Entry 7YOU (electron microscopy, 3.41 A resolution); this record covers chains A and C of the 5 polymer chains in the assembly.

# Chain A
Protein: RNA-directed RNA polymerase L
Organism: Avian orthoavulavirus 1
Notes: EC 2.7.7.48, 3.6.1.-, 2.7.7.88, 2.1.1.-
Reference sequence: A0A0S2UX53 (A0A0S2UX53_9MONO); residues 1-2204 here = UniProt positions 1-2204
Chain sequence (2211 residues; numbered 1 to 2211; the number before each row is that of its first residue):
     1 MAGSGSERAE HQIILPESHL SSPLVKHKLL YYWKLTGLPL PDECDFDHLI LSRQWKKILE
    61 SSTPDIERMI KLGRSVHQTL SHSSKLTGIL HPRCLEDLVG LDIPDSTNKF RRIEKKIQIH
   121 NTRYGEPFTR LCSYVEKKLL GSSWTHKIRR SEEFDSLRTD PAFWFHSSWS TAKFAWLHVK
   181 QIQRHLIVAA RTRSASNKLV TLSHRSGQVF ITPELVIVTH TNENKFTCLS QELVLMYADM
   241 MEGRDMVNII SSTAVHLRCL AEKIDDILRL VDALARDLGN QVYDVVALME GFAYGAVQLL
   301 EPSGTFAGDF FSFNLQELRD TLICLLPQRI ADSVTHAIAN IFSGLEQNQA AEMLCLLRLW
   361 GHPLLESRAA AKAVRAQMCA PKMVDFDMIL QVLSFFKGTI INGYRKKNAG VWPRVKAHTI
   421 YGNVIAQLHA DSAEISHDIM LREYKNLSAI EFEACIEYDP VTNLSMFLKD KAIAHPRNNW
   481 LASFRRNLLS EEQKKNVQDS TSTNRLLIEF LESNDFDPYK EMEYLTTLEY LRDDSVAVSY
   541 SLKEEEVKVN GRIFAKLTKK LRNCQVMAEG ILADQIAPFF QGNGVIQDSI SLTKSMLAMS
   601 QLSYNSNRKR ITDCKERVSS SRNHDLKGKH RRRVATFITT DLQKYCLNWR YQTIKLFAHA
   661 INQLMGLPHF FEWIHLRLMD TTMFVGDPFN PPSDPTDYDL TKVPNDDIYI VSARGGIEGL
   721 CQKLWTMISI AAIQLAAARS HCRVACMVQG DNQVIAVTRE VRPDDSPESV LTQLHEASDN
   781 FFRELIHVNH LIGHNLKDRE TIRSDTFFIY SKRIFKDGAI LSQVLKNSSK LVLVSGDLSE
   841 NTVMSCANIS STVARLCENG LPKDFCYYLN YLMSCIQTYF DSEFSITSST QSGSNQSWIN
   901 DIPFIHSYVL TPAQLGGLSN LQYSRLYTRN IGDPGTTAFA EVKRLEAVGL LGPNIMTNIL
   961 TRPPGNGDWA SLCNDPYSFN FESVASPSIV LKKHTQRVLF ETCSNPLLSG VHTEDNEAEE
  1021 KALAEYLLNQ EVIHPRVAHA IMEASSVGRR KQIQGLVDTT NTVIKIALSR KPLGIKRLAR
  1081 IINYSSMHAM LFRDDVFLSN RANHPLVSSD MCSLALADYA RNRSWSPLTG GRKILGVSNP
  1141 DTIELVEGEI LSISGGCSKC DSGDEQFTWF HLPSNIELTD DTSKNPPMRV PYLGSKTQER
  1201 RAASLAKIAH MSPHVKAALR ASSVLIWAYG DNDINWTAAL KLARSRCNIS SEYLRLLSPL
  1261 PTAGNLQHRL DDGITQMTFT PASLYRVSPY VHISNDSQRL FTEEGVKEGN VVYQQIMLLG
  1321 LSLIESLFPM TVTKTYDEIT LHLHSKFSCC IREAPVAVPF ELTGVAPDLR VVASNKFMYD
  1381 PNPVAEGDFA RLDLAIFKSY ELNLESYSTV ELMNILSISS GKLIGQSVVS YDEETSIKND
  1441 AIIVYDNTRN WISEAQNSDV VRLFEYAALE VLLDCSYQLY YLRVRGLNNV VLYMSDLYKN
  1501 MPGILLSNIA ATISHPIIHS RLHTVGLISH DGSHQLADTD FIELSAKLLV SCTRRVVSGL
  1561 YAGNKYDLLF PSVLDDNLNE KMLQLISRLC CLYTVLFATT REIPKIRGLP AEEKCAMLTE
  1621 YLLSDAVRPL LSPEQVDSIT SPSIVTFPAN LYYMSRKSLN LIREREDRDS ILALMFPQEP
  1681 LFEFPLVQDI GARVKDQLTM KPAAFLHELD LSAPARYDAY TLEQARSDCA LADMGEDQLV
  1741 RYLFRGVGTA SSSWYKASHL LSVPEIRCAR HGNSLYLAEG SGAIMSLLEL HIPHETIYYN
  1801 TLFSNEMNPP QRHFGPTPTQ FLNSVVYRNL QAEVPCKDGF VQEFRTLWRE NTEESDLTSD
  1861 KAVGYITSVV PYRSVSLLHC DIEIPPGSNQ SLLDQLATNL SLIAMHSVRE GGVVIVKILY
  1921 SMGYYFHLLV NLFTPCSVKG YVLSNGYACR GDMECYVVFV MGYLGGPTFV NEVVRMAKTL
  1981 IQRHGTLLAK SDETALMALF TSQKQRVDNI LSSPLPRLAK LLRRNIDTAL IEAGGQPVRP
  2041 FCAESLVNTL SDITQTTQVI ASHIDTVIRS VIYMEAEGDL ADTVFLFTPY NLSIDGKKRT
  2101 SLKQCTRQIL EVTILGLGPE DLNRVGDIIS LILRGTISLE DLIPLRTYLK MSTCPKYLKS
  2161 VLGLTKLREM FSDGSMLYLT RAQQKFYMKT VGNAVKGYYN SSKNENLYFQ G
Not modelled in the structure: 1-7, 545-552, 584-586, 611-628, 890-893, 1269-1276, 1305-1309, 1432-1441, 1459-1460, 1574-1578, 1598-1600, 1626-1633, 1642-1644, 1677-1695, 1719-1736, 2049-2052, 2077-2093, 2202-2211
Differences from the reference sequence: expression tag (2205-2211)
Cystine bridges: Cys-1112/Cys-1350, Cys-1157/Cys-1160
From the paper describing this entry:
  - conformationally variable residues (loop rearrangement): Phe-1279
  - mutagenesis - R552A, I553A, Y645A, D751A, N752A: decreased catalytic activity
  - mutagenesis - D641A, E718A: unchanged catalytic activity
  - catalytic residues: Gly-750 to Asn-752

# Chain C
Protein: NDV P protein
Organism: Avian orthoavulavirus 1
Reference sequence: A0A0S2UXI9 (A0A0S2UXI9_9MONO); residues 1-399 here = UniProt positions 1-399
Chain sequence (399 residues; row label = number of the first residue in the row):
     1 MATFTDAEID ELFETSGTVI DSIITAQGKP VETVGRSAIP QGKTKALSLA WEKHGNTNTP
    61 AAQESAGEQD QHGQNQASNS NRATPEEGPH SSQAQAATQP QEDANESQLK TGASSSLLSM
   121 LDKLSNKSSN AKKGPPQSPP QQALHSKGSP AVEQTQHGAN QGRAQQETGH QAAPSPGPPG
   181 TGVNIAFPGQ RGVSPQSVGA TQPAPQSGQN QGSTPASADH VQPPVDFVQA MMSMMEAISQ
   241 RVSKIDYQLD LVLKQTSSIP TMRSEIQQLK TSVAVMEANL GMMKILDPGC ANVSSLSDLR
   301 AVAKSHPVLI AGPGDPSPYV TQGGEIALNK LSQPVPHPSD LIKHATSGGP DIGIERDTVR
   361 ALILSRPMHP SSSSKLLSKL DSAGSVEEIR KIKRLALNG
Not modelled in the structure: 1-258, 306-399

# How chain A and chain C interact
Pairs across the interface - 41 pairs, chain A then chain C:
  Phe-386(A) / Asn-279(C)
  Phe-386(A) / Met-283(C)  hydrophobic
  Leu-390(A) / Asn-279(C)
  Leu-390(A) / Met-282(C)  hydrophobic
  Lys-416(A) / Ser-297(C)  hydrogen bond (side chain-backbone)
  Lys-416(A) / Asp-298(C)  salt bridge
  His-418(A) / Asp-298(C)  salt bridge
  His-418(A) / Arg-300(C)
  Tyr-421(A) / Thr-271(C)
  Tyr-421(A) / Ala-274(C)  hydrophobic
  Tyr-421(A) / Val-275(C)  hydrophobic
  Tyr-421(A) / Arg-300(C)  hydrogen bond
  Gly-422(A) / Thr-271(C)  hydrogen bond (backbone-side chain)
  Lys-445(A) / Asn-279(C)
  Asn-446(A) / Val-275(C)
  Ser-448(A) / Met-282(C)
  Ala-449(A) / Ala-278(C)  hydrophobic
  Ala-449(A) / Met-282(C)  hydrophobic
  Glu-451(A) / Leu-299(C)
  Tyr-651(A) / Ile-285(C)
  Tyr-651(A) / Leu-286(C)
  Tyr-651(A) / Asp-287(C)
  Tyr-651(A) / Pro-288(C)  hydrophobic
  Gln-652(A) / Leu-286(C)
  Gln-652(A) / Pro-288(C)
  Lys-655(A) / Ile-285(C)
  Lys-655(A) / Leu-286(C)
  Leu-656(A) / Met-282(C)  hydrophobic
  Leu-656(A) / Ile-285(C)  hydrophobic
  His-659(A) / Ser-295(C)
  Asn-662(A) / Ser-295(C)
  Gln-663(A) / Ser-295(C)  hydrogen bond (side chain-backbone)
  Gln-663(A) / Ser-297(C)
  Gly-666(A) / Leu-296(C)
  Leu-667(A) / Ser-295(C)
  Leu-667(A) / Leu-296(C)
  Pro-668(A) / Ser-294(C)
  Pro-668(A) / Ser-295(C)  hydrogen bond (backbone-side chain)
  His-669(A) / Ala-291(C)
  Leu-676(A) / Pro-288(C)  hydrophobic
  Leu-676(A) / Ala-291(C)  hydrophobic
Interface residues without a listed pair, chain A (25 interface residues in all): Leu-528, Met-679

# Summary
Chain A and chain C form an interface of 25 and 19 residues respectively; the contacts include 5 hydrogen
bonds and 2 salt bridges. Among the polar pairs are Lys-416(A)/Asp-298(C), His-418(A)/Asp-298(C) and
Lys-416(A)/Ser-297(C). From the paper: the catalytic residue Gly-750(A); R552A, I553A and Y645A of chain A,
among others, reduce catalytic activity; 7 substitutions were tested in all.
Chain A is RNA-directed RNA polymerase L and chain C is NDV P protein, both from Avian orthoavulavirus 1; the
structure, Cryo-EM structure of RNA polymerase in complex with P protein tetramer of Newcastle disease virus,
was determined by electron microscopy together with 7YOT and 7YOV from the same study.
